Entry 4XD7 (X-ray diffraction, 3.90 A resolution); this record covers chains C and H of the 8 polymer chains in the assembly.

# Chain C
Name: ATP synthase subunit alpha
Source organism: Bacillus sp. PS3
Notes: EC 3.6.3.14
UniProtKB: Q5KUJ1 (ATPA_GEOKA); residues 1-502 here = UniProt positions 1-502
Amino-acid sequence (502 residues; numbered 1 to 502; the number before each row is that of its first residue):
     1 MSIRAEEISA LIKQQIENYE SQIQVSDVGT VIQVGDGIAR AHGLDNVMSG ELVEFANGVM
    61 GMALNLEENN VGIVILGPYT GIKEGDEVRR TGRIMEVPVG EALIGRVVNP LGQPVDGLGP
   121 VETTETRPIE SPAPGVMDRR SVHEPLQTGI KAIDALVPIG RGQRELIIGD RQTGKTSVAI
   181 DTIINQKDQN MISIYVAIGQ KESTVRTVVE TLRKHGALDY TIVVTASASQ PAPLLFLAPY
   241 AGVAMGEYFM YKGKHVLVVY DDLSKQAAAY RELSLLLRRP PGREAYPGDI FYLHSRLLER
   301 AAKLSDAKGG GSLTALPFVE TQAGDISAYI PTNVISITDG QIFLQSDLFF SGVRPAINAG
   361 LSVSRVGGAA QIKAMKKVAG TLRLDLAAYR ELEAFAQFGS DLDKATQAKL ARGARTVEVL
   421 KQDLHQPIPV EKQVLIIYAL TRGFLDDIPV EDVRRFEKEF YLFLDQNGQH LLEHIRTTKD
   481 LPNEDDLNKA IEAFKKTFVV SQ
Not modelled in the structure: 1-25, 282, 351
Differences from the reference sequence: conflict Ser193 (Cys in Q5KUJ1), Lys254 (Gln in Q5KUJ1), Phe463 (Trp in Q5KUJ1)
Modified / non-standard residues: Mse1 (selenomethionine); Mse48, Mse60, Mse62, Mse95, Mse137, Mse191, Mse245, Mse250, Mse375 (selenomethionine; parent Met)
Swiss-Prot annotation at these positions:
  - binding site (ATP): Gly169 to Thr176
  - site: Ser362 (Required for activity)

# Chain H
Name: ATP synthase epsilon chain
Source organism: Bacillus sp. PS3
UniProtKB: Q5KUJ4 (ATPE_GEOKA); residues 1-133 here = UniProt positions 1-133
Amino-acid sequence (133 residues; row label = number of the first residue in the row):
     1 MKTIHVSVVT PDGPVYEDDV EMVSVKAKSG ELGILPGHIP LVAPLEISAA RLKKGGKTQY
    61 IAVSGGFLEV RPDKVTILAQ AAERAEDIDV LRAKAAKERA ERRLQSQQDD IDFKRAELAL
   121 KRAMNRLSVA EMK
Not modelled in the structure: 30, 58-60
Modified / non-standard residues: Mse1, Mse22, Mse124, Mse132 (selenomethionine; parent Met)

# How chain C and chain H interact
Residue-residue contacts (10):
  Ala394(C) with Leu118(H)
  Phe395(C) with Leu118(H), hydrophobic; Arg122(H)
  Gln397(C) with Glu117(H), hydrogen bond (side chain-backbone); Leu118(H); Lys121(H)
  Phe398(C) with Lys114(H); Leu118(H), hydrophobic
  Asp401(C) with Lys114(H)
  Leu402(C) with Lys114(H)

# In short
6 residues of chain C and 5 residues of chain H are in contact; the contacts include 1 hydrogen bond. Its one
hydrogen-bonded contact is Gln397(C)-Glu117(H). UniProt lists 8 ATP-binding residues on chain C.
Here chain C is ATP synthase subunit alpha and chain H is ATP synthase epsilon chain, both from Bacillus sp.
PS3. Entry 4XD7 (Structure of thermophilic F1-ATPase inhibited by epsilon subunit) was determined by X-ray
diffraction.
